PDB entry 5ZI8 | X-ray diffraction, 2.20 A resolution | chains A and B

== Chain A (and B) ==
Molecule: Transcriptional regulator
Source organism: Mycobacterium tuberculosis (strain ATCC 25618 / H37Rv)
Notes: chain B of this document is another copy of the same molecule, construct and numbering; everything in this record applies to it too
UniProtKB: I6X7F9 (I6X7F9_MYCTU); numbering as in UniProt (aligned over 1-107)
Amino-acid sequence (113 residues; row label = number of the first residue in the row; numbers below 1 keep their minus sign (Ala-5 is residue -5)):
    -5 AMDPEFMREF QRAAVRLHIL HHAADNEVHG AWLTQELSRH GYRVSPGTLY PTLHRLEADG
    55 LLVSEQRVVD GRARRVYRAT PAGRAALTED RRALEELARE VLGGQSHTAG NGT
Unresolved in the structure: 98-100, 102-107 (chain B: 97-98, 100-107)
Construct notes: expression tag (-5 to 0)
UniProt features mapped onto this chain:
  - binding site (Cd(2+)): His16, Glu30, His34, His101
Bound ions: Cd2+ site 1: His16, Glu30, His34; Cd2+ site 2: His101 (shared with His16(B), Glu30(B), His34(B) of chain B)

== Interface between chain A and chain B ==
Residue-residue contacts (78):
  Ala-5(A) - Glu83(B)
  Met-4(A) - Leu55(B)
  Met-4(A) - Ala76(B)  hydrophobic
  Met-4(A) - Ala80(B)  hydrophobic
  Met-4(A) - Glu83(B)  hydrogen bond (backbone-side chain)
  Asp-3(A) - Arg10(B)  salt bridge
  Asp-3(A) - Leu14(B)
  Asp-3(A) - Leu55(B)
  Asp-3(A) - Ala80(B)
  Asp-3(A) - Asp84(B)
  Glu-1(A) - Arg10(B)
  Glu-1(A) - Arg49(B)  salt bridge
  Phe0(A) - Ala7(B)
  Phe0(A) - Arg10(B)
  Phe0(A) - Leu11(B)  hydrophobic
  Phe0(A) - Asp84(B)
  Met1(A) - Glu83(B)
  Met1(A) - Asp84(B)
  Glu3(A) - Arg6(B)
  Glu3(A) - Ala7(B)  hydrogen bond (side chain-backbone)
  Phe4(A) - Ala87(B)
  Phe4(A) - Leu88(B)  hydrophobic
  Phe4(A) - Leu91(B)  hydrophobic
  Arg6(A) - Glu-1(B)  salt bridge
  Arg6(A) - Glu3(B)  salt bridge
  Arg6(A) - Arg6(B)
  Ala7(A) - Phe0(B)
  Ala7(A) - Glu3(B)  hydrogen bond (backbone-side chain)
  Ala8(A) - Leu91(B)  hydrophobic
  Arg10(A) - Asp-3(B)  salt bridge
  Arg10(A) - Glu-1(B)
  Arg10(A) - Phe0(B)
  His12(A) - Leu91(B)
  His12(A) - Glu94(B)  salt bridge
  Leu14(A) - Asp-3(B)
  His15(A) - Gln99(B)  hydrogen bond
  Asp19(A) - Gln99(B)  hydrogen bond
  His34(A) - Glu94(B)  salt bridge
  Tyr36(A) - Leu91(B)
  Tyr36(A) - Glu94(B)  hydrogen bond
  Leu55(A) - Met-4(B)
  Leu55(A) - Asp-3(B)
  Ala76(A) - Met-4(B)  hydrophobic
  Ala80(A) - Met-4(B)  hydrophobic
  Ala80(A) - Asp-3(B)
  Glu83(A) - Ala-5(B)
  Glu83(A) - Met-4(B)  hydrogen bond (side chain-backbone)
  Glu83(A) - Met1(B)
  Asp84(A) - Asp-3(B)
  Asp84(A) - Phe0(B)
  Asp84(A) - Met1(B)
  Arg85(A) - Val95(B)  hydrogen bond (side chain-backbone)
  Arg85(A) - Gln99(B)
  Ala87(A) - Met1(B)  hydrophobic
  Ala87(A) - Phe4(B)
  Leu88(A) - Phe4(B)  hydrophobic
  Leu88(A) - Leu88(B)  hydrophobic
  Leu88(A) - Leu91(B)  hydrophobic
  Glu89(A) - Leu96(B)
  Glu90(A) - His34(B)
  Leu91(A) - Phe4(B)  hydrophobic
  Leu91(A) - Ala8(B)  hydrophobic
  Leu91(A) - His12(B)
  Leu91(A) - Tyr36(B)
  Leu91(A) - Leu88(B)
  Ala92(A) - Leu88(B)  hydrophobic
  Glu94(A) - His12(B)  salt bridge
  Glu94(A) - His15(B)
  Glu94(A) - His34(B)  salt bridge
  Glu94(A) - Tyr36(B)  hydrogen bond
  Val95(A) - His15(B)
  Val95(A) - Arg85(B)  hydrogen bond (backbone-side chain)
  Val95(A) - Leu88(B)  hydrophobic
  Leu96(A) - Arg85(B)
  His101(A) - His16(B)  hydrogen bond
  His101(A) - Asp19(B)
  His101(A) - Trp26(B)
  His101(A) - Glu30(B)  salt bridge
Interface residues without a listed pair, chain A (38 interface residues in all): Arg2, Leu11, Asp53, Ala79
Interface residues without a listed pair, chain B (41 interface residues in all): Asn20, Asp53, Ala79, Glu89, Ala92

== In short ==
38 residues of chain A face 41 of chain B across their interface, with 11 hydrogen bonds and 10 salt bridges.
Polar pairs include Asp-3(A)-Arg10(B), Glu-1(A)-Arg49(B) and Arg6(A)-Glu-1(B). Curated annotation (UniProt)
lists 4 Cd2+-binding residues on chain A.
Chain A and chain B are both Transcriptional regulator (Mycobacterium tuberculosis (strain ATCC 25618 /
H37Rv)); the structure, Crystal structure of the PadR-family transcriptional regulator Rv3488 of Mycobacterium
tuberculosis H37Rv in complex with cadmium ..., was determined by X-ray diffraction (same publication as 5ZHC
and 5ZHV).
